PDB entry 8PTN | electron microscopy, 3.30 A resolution | chains D and E of the 11 polymer chains in the assembly

[Chain D (and E)]
Name: Transcription termination factor Rho
Organism: Escherichia coli
Notes: EC 3.6.4.-; chain E of this document is another copy of the same molecule, construct and numbering; everything in this record applies to it too
Reference sequence: P0AG30 (RHO_ECOLI); numbering as in UniProt (aligned over 1-419)
Sequence (419 residues; row label = number of the first residue in the row):
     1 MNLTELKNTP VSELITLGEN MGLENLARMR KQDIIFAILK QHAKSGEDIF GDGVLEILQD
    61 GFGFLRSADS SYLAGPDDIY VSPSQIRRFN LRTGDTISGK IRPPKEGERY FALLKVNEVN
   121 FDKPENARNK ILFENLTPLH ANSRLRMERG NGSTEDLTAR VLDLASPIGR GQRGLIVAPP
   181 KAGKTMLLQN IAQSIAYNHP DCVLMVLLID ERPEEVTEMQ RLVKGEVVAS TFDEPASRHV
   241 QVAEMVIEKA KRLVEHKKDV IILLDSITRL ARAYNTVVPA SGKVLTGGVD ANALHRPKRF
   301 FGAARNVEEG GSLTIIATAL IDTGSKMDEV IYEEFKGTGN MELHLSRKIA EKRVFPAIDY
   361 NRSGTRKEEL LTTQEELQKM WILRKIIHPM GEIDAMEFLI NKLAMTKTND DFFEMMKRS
Disordered / not traced: 419

[Interface between chain D and chain E]
Pairs across the interface (56; chain D residue first):
  Asn-90(D) with Ala-27(E); Arg-28(E), hydrogen bond (backbone-side chain)
  Leu-91(D) with Arg-28(E)
  Arg-92(D) with Arg-28(E), hydrogen bond (side chain-backbone)
  Asp-95(D) with Arg-28(E), salt bridge
  Ala-127(D) with Arg-28(E)
  Arg-128(D) with Asn-25(E), hydrogen bond; Ala-27(E); Arg-28(E)
  Asn-129(D) with Ala-27(E)
  Lys-130(D) with Ala-27(E); Arg-28(E), hydrogen bond (backbone-backbone)
  Leu-132(D) with Arg-28(E)
  Asn-135(D) with Val-11(E); Met-29(E), hydrogen bond (side chain-backbone); Arg-30(E); Lys-31(E)
  Thr-137(D) with Arg-221(E), hydrogen bond
  Pro-138(D) with Thr-217(E), hydrogen bond (backbone-side chain)
  Leu-139(D) with Glu-214(E)
  His-140(D) with Glu-214(E); Glu-215(E); Glu-218(E), salt bridge
  Arg-173(D) with Arg-212(E); Pro-213(E); Glu-214(E), salt bridge
  Glu-255(D) with Arg-28(E), salt bridge
  Lys-283(D) with Asn-275(E), hydrogen bond (side chain-backbone); Thr-276(E); Val-278(E), hydrogen bond (side chain-backbone); Pro-279(E); Ala-280(E)
  Ala-291(D) with Thr-276(E)
  His-295(D) with Asp-233(E), hydrogen bond (side chain-backbone)
  Lys-298(D) with Phe-232(E)
  Arg-299(D) with Asp-233(E), salt bridge
  Gly-302(D) with Phe-232(E)
  Arg-305(D) with Pro-213(E)
  Glu-308(D) with Arg-221(E), salt bridge
  Glu-329(D) with Lys-326(E), salt bridge
  Glu-333(D) with Ser-325(E); Lys-326(E), salt bridge
  Lys-336(D) with Thr-323(E), hydrogen bond (side chain-backbone); Gly-324(E); Ser-325(E)
  Gly-337(D) with Arg-212(E), hydrogen bond (backbone-side chain)
  Thr-338(D) with Phe-232(E)
  Asn-340(D) with Glu-214(E), hydrogen bond
  Glu-342(D) with Lys-181(E), salt bridge
  Arg-366(D) with Lys-181(E); Arg-212(E); Glu-215(E), salt bridge
  Leu-377(D) with Arg-353(E)
  Gln-378(D) with Arg-353(E)
  Trp-381(D) with Arg-353(E)
  His-388(D) with Glu-351(E), salt bridge
Interface residues without a listed pair, chain D (44 interface residues in all): Ile-131, Arg-252, Phe-301, Ala-304, Glu-334, Gly-339, Thr-365, Lys-367
Interface residues without a listed pair, chain E (31 interface residues in all): Thr-185, Pro-235, Arg-272

[Overview]
Chain D and chain E form an interface of 44 and 31 residues respectively; the contacts include 13 hydrogen
bonds and 11 salt bridges. Polar contacts include Asp-95(D)/Arg-28(E), His-140(D)/Glu-218(E) and
Arg-173(D)/Glu-214(E).
Both chains are Transcription termination factor Rho (Escherichia coli). Entry 8PTN (Structure of the
transcription termination factor Rho in complex with Rof) was determined by electron microscopy, deposited
together with 8PTG, 8PTM, 8PTO and 8PTP.
